Entry 7VZG (electron microscopy, 2.61 A resolution); this record covers chains a and c of the 14 polymer chains in the assembly.

== Chain a ==
Name: PscA
Source organism: Chloracidobacterium thermophilum
UniProtKB: G2LDR8 (G2LDR8_CHLTF); numbering as in UniProt (aligned over 8-865)
Amino-acid sequence (858 residues; numbered 8 to 865; the number before each row is that of its first residue):
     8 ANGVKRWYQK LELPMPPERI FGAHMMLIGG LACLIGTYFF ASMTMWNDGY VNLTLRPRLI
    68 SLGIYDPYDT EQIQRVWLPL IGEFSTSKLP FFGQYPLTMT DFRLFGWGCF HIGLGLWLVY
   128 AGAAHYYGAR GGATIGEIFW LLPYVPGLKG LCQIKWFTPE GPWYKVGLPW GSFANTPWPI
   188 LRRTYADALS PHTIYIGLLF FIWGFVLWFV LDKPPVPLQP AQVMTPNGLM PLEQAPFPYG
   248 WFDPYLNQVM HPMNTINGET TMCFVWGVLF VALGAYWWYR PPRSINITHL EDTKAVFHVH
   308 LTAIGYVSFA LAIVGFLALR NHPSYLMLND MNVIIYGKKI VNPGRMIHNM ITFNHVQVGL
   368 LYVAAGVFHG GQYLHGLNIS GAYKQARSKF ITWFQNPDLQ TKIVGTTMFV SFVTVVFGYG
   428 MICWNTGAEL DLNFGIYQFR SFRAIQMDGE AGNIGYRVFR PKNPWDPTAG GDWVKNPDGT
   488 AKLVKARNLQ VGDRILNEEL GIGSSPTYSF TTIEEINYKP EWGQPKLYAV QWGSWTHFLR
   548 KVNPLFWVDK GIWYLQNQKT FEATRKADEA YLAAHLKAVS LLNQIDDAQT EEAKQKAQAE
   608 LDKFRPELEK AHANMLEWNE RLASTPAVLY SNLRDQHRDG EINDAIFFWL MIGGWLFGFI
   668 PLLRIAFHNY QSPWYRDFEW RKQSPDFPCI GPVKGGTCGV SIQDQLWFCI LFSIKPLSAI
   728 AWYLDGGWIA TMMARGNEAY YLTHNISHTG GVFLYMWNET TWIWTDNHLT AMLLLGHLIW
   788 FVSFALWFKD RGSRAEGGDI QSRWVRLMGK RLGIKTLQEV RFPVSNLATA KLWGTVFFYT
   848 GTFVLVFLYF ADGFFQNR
Ion coordination: bacteriochlorophyll a Mg near Glu266 (its only coordinating residue here); 4Fe-4S cluster Fe: Cys696, Cys705 (shared with 1 residue of chain A); Ca2+: Asp732, Glu766, Tyr856, Asp859, Gly860; Zn ion near His784 (its only coordinating residue here)
Small-molecule neighbours:
  - 2GO ([methyl 9-acetyl-14-ethyl-20-hydroxy-4,8,13,18-tetramethyl-3-{3-oxo-3-[(3,7,11,15-tetramethylhexadec-2-en-1-yl)oxy]propyl}-3,4,20,21-tetradehydrophorbine-21-carboxylatato(2-)-kappa~4~N~23~,N~24~,N~25~,N~26~]zinc), molecule 1: Tyr426, Ile429, Leu657, Gly661, Phe664, Ile721, Lys722, Pro723, Ser725, Ala726, Trp729, Ile736, Val759, Met763, Trp764, Thr767, Ile770, Trp771, Leu780, His784, Trp787, Phe845, Thr849, Leu852, Val853, Tyr856
  - 2GO, molecule 2: Phe760, Met763, Trp764
  - 84Q ([(2S)-2-[2-azanylethoxy(oxidanyl)phosphoryl]oxy-2-(13-methyltetradecanoyloxy)ethyl] 13-methyltetradecanoate): His258, Met260, Asn261, Trp273, Ala317, Leu318, Val321, Gly322, Ala325, Leu326, Ile358, His362, Ala634
  - 85I ([(2R)-2-[2-(methylamino)ethoxy-oxidanyl-phosphoryl]oxy-2-(13-methyltetradecanoyloxy)ethyl] 13-methyltetradecanoate), molecule 1: Gly10, Val11, Leu785, Ile786, Val789, Arg798, Pro830, Val831, Ser832, Asn833, Thr836, Trp840
  - 85I, molecule 2: Tyr313, Phe316, Ile320, Phe323, Leu324, Arg327, Arg352, Val363, Leu552, Leu636, Tyr637, Ser638, Arg645, Phe654, Phe655, Met658, Ile659, Trp662, Leu663, Phe666, Ile727, Tyr730, Leu731, Gly733, Phe861, Gln863
  - 85I, molecule 3: Val789, Ala792, Leu793, Arg801, Gln808, Trp811, Phe829, Pro830, Val831, Ser832, Trp840, Phe844
  - 85N ([(2S)-2-[[(1R)-1,2-bis(13-methyltetradecanoyloxy)ethoxy]methyl]-3-oxidanyl-3-oxidanylidene-propyl]-trimethyl-azanium), molecule 1: Trp431, Phe441, Ile443, Tyr444, Phe446, Gly540
  - 85N, molecule 2: Val812, Lys822, Thr823, Leu824, Glu826, Val827, Arg828, Phe829
  - bacteriochlorophyll a (BCL), molecule 1: Leu18, Leu20, Met22, Arg26, Ile27, Ala30, His31, Met33, Leu34, Gly37, Cys40, Leu41, Thr44, Leu123, Val126, Tyr133, Thr300, Val303, Phe304, His307, Leu308, Ile311
  - bacteriochlorophyll a (BCL), molecule 2: Pro24, Ile27, Phe28, His31, Met32, Ile35, Leu125, Phe180, Ile187, Leu188, Arg189, Arg190, Thr191, Tyr192, Ala195, Pro198, His199, Tyr202, Ile203, Leu205, Leu206, Ile209
  - bacteriochlorophyll a (BCL), molecule 3: Phe28, Met32, Trp124, Leu125, Tyr127, Ala128, Ala131, His132, Val173, Gly174, Leu175, Pro176, Phe180, Thr183, Trp185, Tyr202
  - bacteriochlorophyll a (BCL), molecule 4: Leu38, Leu41, Ile42, Thr61, Leu62, Arg65, Ile311, Ser315, Leu318, Ile358, Asn361, His362, Val365, Tyr369
  - bacteriochlorophyll a (BCL), molecule 5: Tyr45, Tyr57, Val58, Thr61, Leu62, Met357, Ile358, Phe360, Asn361, Gln364, Leu368, Ile717, Thr842, Val843, Tyr846, Thr847, Phe850, Val851, Val853, Phe854, Phe857
  - bacteriochlorophyll a (BCL), molecule 6: Pro64, Arg65, Ser68, Phe207, Trp210, Met260, Asn261, Thr262, Ile263, Gly265, Glu266, Met269, Cys270, Trp273, Phe277, Leu318, Ala325, Leu326, His329, Ser331, Tyr332
  - bacteriochlorophyll a (BCL), molecule 7: Tyr192, Ala193, Ala195, Leu196, His199, Thr200, Ile203, Leu206, Trp210, Pro289, Ile294, Leu297, Glu298, Val303, Val306, His307, Ala310, Ile311
  - bacteriochlorophyll a (BCL), molecule 8: His296, Leu297, Ala302, His305, Val306, Thr309, Ala310, Tyr313, Phe316, Ala317, Val374, Gly377, Gly378, Tyr380, Leu381, Phe397, Ile398, Phe401, Leu669, Leu670, Ala673, Phe674
  - chlorophyll a (CLA), molecule 1: Tyr15, Gln16, Lys17, Leu18, Glu19, Leu20, Phe304, Leu308, Leu368, Tyr369, Ala372, Phe375, His376, Gln379, Gln710, Leu713, Trp714, Ile717
  - chlorophyll a (CLA), molecule 2: Ile35, Leu38, Ala39, Ile42, Phe46, Leu62, Arg65, Leu66, Leu69, Ile71, Trp114, Phe117, His118, Leu121, Leu125, Ile203, Leu206, Phe207, Ile209, Trp210, Val213, Ile311, Val314, Leu318
  - chlorophyll a (CLA), molecule 3: Gly56, Tyr57, Val58, Ile342, Tyr343, His775, Ala778, Met779, Leu782, Val851, Phe854
  - chlorophyll a (CLA), molecule 4: Met415, Ser418, Phe419, Val422, Val423, Tyr426, Phe664, Ile667, Arg671, Phe715, Phe719
  - chlorophyll a (CLA), molecule 5: Val422, Val423, Tyr426, Gly427, Cys430, Thr433, Leu439, Phe441, Phe446, Phe664, Leu718, Phe719, Lys722, Met739, Val759, Phe760, Met763, Trp787, Phe845
  - chlorophyll a (CLA), molecule 6: Ala778, Leu781, Leu782, His784, Leu785, Trp787, Phe788, Phe791
  - chlorophyll a (CLA), molecule 7: Leu785, Phe788, Val789, Phe791, Ala792, Phe795, Asp797, Ser800, Arg801, Gly804, Gly805, Gln808
  - lycopene (LYC): His31, Leu34, Ile35, Leu38, Leu41, Tyr45, Val58, Tyr192, His199, Val303, His307
  - 4Fe-4S cluster (SF4): Cys696, Gly698, Pro699, Cys705, Lys796, Leu834
From the paper describing this entry:
  - binding site for 85I: Arg801
  - binding site for 2GO: His784

== Chain c ==
Name: Cytochrome c domain-containing protein
Source organism: Chloracidobacterium thermophilum
UniProtKB: G2LDR3 (G2LDR3_CHLTF); residue numbers follow UniProt; this construct covers 16-160
Amino-acid sequence (145 residues; row label = number of the first residue in the row):
    16 VMATGCFVGA RNASEPRLGS SSIAASRTAP AYLREAQVLY EGSTDGLPKD TPADEIAHYK
    76 AMLAELQTRN YAACAGCHQV NGGGNKAINA TNFQDAGWQA NNSSPGMVTS IVNGKGKVMP
   136 AYKDKLTLQQ INYLVEYIRR FEKKR
Covalently attached groups: heme c (HEC) linked to Cys89, Cys92
Ion coordination: heme c Fe: His93, Met134
Small-molecule neighbours:
  - chlorophyll a (CLA): Met17, Ala18, Cys21, Phe22, Val23
  - heme c (HEC), molecule 1: Tyr86, Ala87, Ala88, His93, Ile103, Asn104, Ala105, Thr106, Phe108, Trp113, Asn117, Met122, Ser125, Ile126, Lys130, Gly131, Val133, Met134, Pro135, Tyr137, Leu149, Ile153
  - heme c (HEC), molecule 2: Asn116, Asn117, Ser118, Gly121, Lys130
  - lycopene (LYC): Val16, Met17, Ala18
From the paper describing this entry:
  - post-translational modification sites: Cys21

== Interface between chain a and chain c ==
Pairs across the interface - 54 pairs, chain a then chain c:
  Leu41(a) - Ala18(c)
  Thr44(a) - Thr19(c)
  Thr44(a) - Gly20(c)  hydrogen bond (side chain-backbone)
  Tyr45(a) - Ala18(c)
  Tyr45(a) - Gly20(c)
  Ala48(a) - Gly20(c)
  Thr51(a) - Ile38(c)
  Thr51(a) - Arg42(c)  hydrogen bond (backbone-side chain)
  Met52(a) - Ala25(c)
  Met52(a) - Arg26(c)  hydrogen bond (backbone-backbone)
  Met52(a) - Ile38(c)  hydrophobic
  Trp53(a) - Gly24(c)
  Trp53(a) - Arg26(c)
  Trp53(a) - Arg42(c)  hydrogen bond (backbone-side chain)
  Asn54(a) - Val23(c)  hydrogen bond (side chain-backbone)
  Asn54(a) - Gly24(c)  hydrogen bond (backbone-backbone)
  Asn54(a) - Ala25(c)
  Asn54(a) - Arg26(c)
  Asn54(a) - Arg42(c)
  Asp55(a) - Arg26(c)  salt bridge
  Asp55(a) - Arg42(c)  salt bridge
  Val58(a) - Gly20(c)
  Arg63(a) - Arg42(c)
  Pro74(a) - Thr43(c)
  Tyr75(a) - Thr43(c)
  Tyr75(a) - Pro45(c)
  Asp76(a) - Ala39(c)
  Thr77(a) - Ser35(c)
  Thr77(a) - Ser36(c)  hydrogen bond (backbone-backbone)
  Thr77(a) - Thr43(c)
  Gln79(a) - Gly34(c)  hydrogen bond (backbone-backbone)
  Gln79(a) - Ser35(c)
  Gln79(a) - Ser36(c)
  Gln81(a) - Gly34(c)
  Thr105(a) - Ser36(c)
  Asp337(a) - Ala44(c)
  Asp337(a) - Tyr47(c)  hydrogen bond (backbone-side chain)
  Met338(a) - Arg42(c)
  Asn339(a) - Arg26(c)  hydrogen bond (backbone-side chain)
  Asn339(a) - Ser41(c)
  Asn339(a) - Tyr47(c)
  Asn339(a) - Gln144(c)  hydrogen bond
  Asn339(a) - Asn147(c)
  Asn339(a) - Tyr148(c)
  Ile341(a) - Arg26(c)
  Ile341(a) - Gln144(c)
  Ile341(a) - Asn147(c)
  Lys346(a) - Pro120(c)
  Lys346(a) - Val123(c)
  Lys346(a) - Asn147(c)
  Lys346(a) - Glu151(c)  salt bridge
  Leu623(a) - Arg160(c)
  Glu627(a) - Lys159(c)  salt bridge
  Trp769(a) - Ser118(c)
Other interface residues (no listed pair), chain a (31 interface residues in all): Gly56, Tyr72, Glu78, Pro103, Val340
Other interface residues (no listed pair), chain c (34 interface residues in all): Val16, Cys21, Asn27, Ala40, Ala46, Ser119, Val150
Interface features reported in the paper:
  - interface residues, chain a: Asp55(a), Lys346(a)
  - interface residues, chain c: Val16(c)

== Overview ==
The interface between chain a and chain c involves 31 residues on one side and 34 on the other, with 11
hydrogen bonds and 4 salt bridges. Among the polar pairs are Asp55(a)-Arg26(c), Asp55(a)-Arg42(c) and
Lys346(a)-Glu151(c). From the paper: a binding site for 85I at Arg801(a); a binding site for 2GO at His784(a).
Chain a is PscA and chain c is Cytochrome c domain-containing protein, both from Chloracidobacterium
thermophilum; the structure, Structure of the Acidobacteria homodimeric reaction center bound with cytochrome
c (the larger form), was determined by electron microscopy (same publication as 7VZR).
